Entry 6K0B (electron microscopy, 4.30 A resolution (low resolution: residue-level contacts below are approximate; hydrogen-bond / salt-bridge calls are withheld)); this record covers chains A and C of the 14 polymer chains in the assembly.

Chain A:
Molecule: Ribonuclease P protein component 2
Organism: Methanocaldococcus jannaschii (strain ATCC 43067 / DSM 2661 / JAL-1 / JCM 10045 / NBRC 100440)
Notes: EC 3.1.26.5; fragment: Pop5
UniProtKB: Q57917 (RNP2_METJA); numbering as in UniProt (aligned over 1-134)
Chain sequence (134 residues; row label = number of the first residue in the row):
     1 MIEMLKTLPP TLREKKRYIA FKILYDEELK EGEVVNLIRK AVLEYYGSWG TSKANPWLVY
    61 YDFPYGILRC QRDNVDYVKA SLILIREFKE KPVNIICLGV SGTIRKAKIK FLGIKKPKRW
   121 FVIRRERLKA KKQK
Not modelled in the structure: 1, 128-134

Chain C:
Molecule: Ribonuclease P protein component 3
Organism: Methanocaldococcus jannaschii (strain ATCC 43067 / DSM 2661 / JAL-1 / JCM 10045 / NBRC 100440)
Notes: EC 3.1.26.5; fragment: Rpp30
UniProtKB: Q58539 (RNP3_METJA); residues 1-232 here = UniProt positions 1-232
Chain sequence (232 residues; row label = number of the first residue in the row):
     1 MRIDINRIEK EEDIKLLKEL KWNGFVFYQY DDEFSKDRYE EVKAIAESYK LKVYSGVKIK
    61 TESSKQLRDK VKKFRNKCHI ILIEGGVLKI NRAAVELHDV DILSTPELGR KDSGIDHVLA
   121 RLASNHRVAI ELNFKTLLNK DGYERARTLL FFRNNLKLAK KFDVPVVIST DAENKYQIKN
   181 PYDLRAFLNT LVEPLYAKKI METAYKICDF RDYLMRDNVV RYGVEIIKEE KE
Not modelled in the structure: 1

Chain A / chain C interface:
Pairs across the interface (26):
  Glu-3(A) with Arg-110(C)
  Met-4(A) with Leu-88(C)
  Leu-5(A) with Leu-88(C); Asp-112(C); Ser-113(C)
  Lys-6(A) with Asp-116(C); Val-118(C)
  Leu-8(A) with Leu-158(C)
  Pro-9(A) with His-117(C)
  Leu-12(A) with His-117(C); Lys-161(C)
  Glu-14(A) with Asn-154(C); Lys-157(C)
  Arg-39(A) with Tyr-143(C)
  Leu-43(A) with Gly-142(C)
  Ser-48(A) with Arg-145(C); Leu-149(C)
  Trp-49(A) with Arg-153(C); Thr-190(C)
  Thr-51(A) with Ala-146(C)
  Ser-52(A) with Leu-149(C); Leu-150(C); Arg-153(C)
  Lys-53(A) with Arg-153(C)
  Asn-55(A) with Leu-150(C)
  Pro-56(A) with Tyr-143(C)
Interface residues without a listed pair, chain A (18 interface residues in all): Trp-57
Interface residues without a listed pair, chain C (22 interface residues in all): Arg-147, Phe-162, Leu-191

In short:
Chain A and chain C form an interface of 18 and 22 residues respectively.
Here chain A is Ribonuclease P protein component 2 and chain C is Ribonuclease P protein component 3, both
from Methanocaldococcus jannaschii (strain ATCC 43067 / DSM 2661 / JAL-1 / JCM 10045 / NBRC 100440). Entry
6K0B (cryo-EM structure of archaeal Ribonuclease P with mature tRNA) was determined by electron microscopy
together with 6K0A from the same study.
